PDB entry 6EOX | X-ray diffraction, 1.30 A resolution | chain A

Chain A:
Protein: Macrophage metalloelastase
Organism: Homo sapiens
Notes: EC 3.4.24.65
Reference sequence: P39900 (MMP12_HUMAN); residue numbers follow UniProt; this construct covers 106-263
Amino-acid sequence (159 residues; each row starts with the number of its first residue):
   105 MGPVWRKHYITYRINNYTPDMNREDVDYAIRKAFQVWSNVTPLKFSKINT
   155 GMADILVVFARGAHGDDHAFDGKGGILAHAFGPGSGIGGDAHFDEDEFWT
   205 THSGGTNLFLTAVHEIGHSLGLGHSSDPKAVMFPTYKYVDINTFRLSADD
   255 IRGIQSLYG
Unresolved in the structure: 105
Differences from the reference sequence: initiating methionine (105); engineered mutation Asp171 (Phe in P39900)
Swiss-Prot annotation at these positions:
  - active site: Glu219
  - binding site (Ca(2+)): Asp124, Asp158, Asp175, Gly176, Gly178, Ile180, Gly190, Gly192, Asp194, Asp198, Glu199, Glu201
  - binding site (Zn(2+)): His168, Asp170, His183, His196, His218, His222, His228
Metal / ion sites: Ca2+ site 1: Asp124, Glu199, Glu201; Ca2+ site 2: Asp158, Gly190, Gly192, Asp194; Zn2+ site 1: His168, Asp170, His183, His196; Ca2+ site 3: Asp175, Gly176, Gly178, Ile180, Asp198, Glu201; Zn2+ site 2: His218, His222, His228 (together with BKW)
Ligand contacts: BKW (2-[2-[4-(4-methoxyphenyl)phenyl]sulfonylphenyl]ethanoic acid): Gly179, Ile180, Leu181, Ala182, His183, Leu214, Thr215, His218, Glu219, His222, His228, Val235, Phe237, Pro238, Thr239, Tyr240, Lys241
Reported in the primary citation:
  - conformationally variable residues (order/disorder transition): Gly106 to Lys111

In short:
Ligands of chain A: compound BKW. Asp124, Glu199 and Glu201 coordinate Ca2+ site 1. The Ca2+ site 2 is built
by Asp158, Gly190, Gly192 and Asp194. From UniProt: active-site residue Glu219, 12 Ca2+-binding residues and 7
Zn2+-binding residues. The paper reports conformational variability at Gly106.
Chain A is Macrophage metalloelastase (Homo sapiens); the structure, Crystal structure of MMP12 in complex
with carboxylic inhibitor LP165, was determined by X-ray diffraction together with 6EKN, 6ELA, 6ENM and 6ESM
from the same study.
